PDB entry 6RIN | electron microscopy, 3.70 A resolution | chains F and D of the 9 polymer chains in the assembly

[Chain F]
Protein: Transcription elongation factor GreB
Source organism: Escherichia coli K12
UniProtKB: C3SQ22 (C3SQ22_ECOLX); residues 1-158 here correspond to UniProt positions 13-170 (UniProt number = residue number + 12)
Sequence (158 residues; each row starts with the number of its first residue):
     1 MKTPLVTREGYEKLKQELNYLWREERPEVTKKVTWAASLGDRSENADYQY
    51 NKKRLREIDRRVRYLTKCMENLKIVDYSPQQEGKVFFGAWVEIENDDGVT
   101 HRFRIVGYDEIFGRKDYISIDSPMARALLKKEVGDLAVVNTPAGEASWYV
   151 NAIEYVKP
Not modelled in the structure: 157-158
What the authors report for this chain:
  - binding site for the 14-nt RNA strand: Arg42, Ser43, Gln49, Arg56
  - catalytic residues: Asp41, Glu44 (proposed by the authors, not directly observed)
  - mutagenesis - S43A: decreased catalytic activity

[Chain D]
Protein: DNA-directed RNA polymerase subunit beta'
Source organism: Escherichia coli (strain K12)
Notes: EC 2.7.7.6
UniProtKB: P0A8T7 (RPOC_ECOLI); residues 1-1407 here = UniProt positions 1-1407
Sequence (1407 residues; numbered 1 to 1407; the number before each row is that of its first residue):
     1 MKDLLKFLKAQTKTEEFDAIKIALASPDMIRSWSFGEVKKPETINYRTFK
    51 PERDGLFCARIFGPVKDYECLCGKYKRLKHRGVICEKCGVEVTQTKVRRE
   101 RMGHIELASPTAHIWFLKSLPSRIGLLLDMPLRDIERVLYFESYVVIEGG
   151 MTNLERQQILTEEQYLDALEEFGDEFDAKMGAEAIQALLKSMDLEQECEQ
   201 LREELNETNSETKRKKLTKRIKLLEAFVQSGNKPEWMILTVLPVLPPDLR
   251 PLVPLDGGRFATSDLNDLYRRVINRNNRLKRLLDLAAPDIIVRNEKRMLQ
   301 EAVDALLDNGRRGRAITGSNKRPLKSLADMIKGKQGRFRQNLLGKRVDYS
   351 GRSVITVGPYLRLHQCGLPKKMALELFKPFIYGKLELRGLATTIKAAKKM
   401 VEREEAVVWDILDEVIREHPVLLNRAPTLHRLGIQAFEPVLIEGKAIQLH
   451 PLVCAAYNADFDGDQMAVHVPLTLEAQLEARALMMSTNNILSPANGEPII
   501 VPSQDVVLGLYYMTRDCVNAKGEGMVLTGPKEAERLYRSGLASLHARVKV
   551 RITEYEKDANGELVAKTSLKDTTVGRAILWMIVPKGLPYSIVNQALGKKA
   601 ISKMLNTCYRILGLKPTVIFADQIMYTGFAYAARSGASVGIDDMVIPEKK
   651 HEIISEAEAEVAEIQEQFQSGLVTAGERYNKVIDIWAAANDRVSKAMMDN
   701 LQTETVINRDGQEEKQVSFNSIYMMADSGARGSAAQIRQLAGMRGLMAKP
   751 DGSIIETPITANFREGLNVLQYFISTHGARKGLADTALKTANSGYLTRRL
   801 VDVAQDLVVTEDDCGTHEGIMMTPVIEGGDVKEPLRDRVLGRVTAEDVLK
   851 PGTADILVPRNTLLHEQWCDLLEENSVDAVKVRSVVSCDTDFGVCAHCYG
   901 RDLARGHIINKGEAIGVIAAQSIGEPGTQLTMRTFHIGGAASRAAAESSI
   951 QVKNKGSIKLSNVKSVVNSSGKLVITSRNTELKLIDEFGRTKESYKVPYG
  1001 AVLAKGDGEQVAGGETVANWDPHTMPVITEVSGFVRFTDMIDGQTITRQT
  1051 DELTGLSSLVVLDSAERTAGGKDLRPALKIVDAQGNDVLIPGTDMPAQYF
  1101 LPGKAIVQLEDGVQISSGDTLARIPQESGGTKDITGGLPRVADLFEARRP
  1151 KEPAILAEISGIVSFGKETKGKRRLVITPVDGSDPYEEMIPKWRQLNVFE
  1201 GERVERGDVISDGPEAPHDILRLRGVHAVTRYIVNEVQDVYRLQGVKIND
  1251 KHIEVIVRQMLRKATIVNAGSSDFLEGEQVEYSRVKIANRELEANGKVGA
  1301 TYSRDLLGITKASLATESFISAASFQETTRVLTEAAVAGKRDELRGLKEN
  1351 VIVGRLIPAGTGYAYHQDRMRRRAAGEAPAAPQVTAEDASASLAELLNAG
  1401 LGGSDNE
Not modelled in the structure: 1-15, 1374-1407
Metal / ion sites: Zn2+ site 1: Cys70, Cys72, Cys85, Cys88; Mg2+: Asp460, Asp462, Asp464 (shared with 2 residues of chain R); Zn2+ site 2: Cys814, Cys888, Cys895, Cys898
Swiss-Prot annotation at these positions:
  - binding site (Zn(2+)): Cys70, Cys72, Cys85, Cys88, Cys814, Cys888, Cys895, Cys898
  - binding site (Mg(2+)): Asp460, Asp462, Asp464
  - modified residue: Lys983 (N6-acetyllysine)
What the authors report for this chain:
  - binding site for the 14-nt RNA strand: Lys789, Thr790

[Chain F / chain D interface]
Pairs across the interface (54; chain F residue first):
  Trp22(F) - Ala941(D)
  Arg23(F) - Glu827(D)  hydrogen bond (side chain-backbone)
  Arg23(F) - Gly829(D)
  Arg23(F) - Asp830(D)
  Arg26(F) - Leu1243(D)  hydrogen bond (side chain-backbone)
  Thr34(F) - Gly1245(D)  hydrogen bond (side chain-backbone)
  Trp35(F) - Lys598(D)
  Trp35(F) - Gly729(D)
  Ala37(F) - Gln929(D)
  Leu39(F) - Arg731(D)
  Gly40(F) - Asn458(D)
  Asp41(F) - Asp460(D)
  Arg42(F) - Glu925(D)  salt bridge
  Arg42(F) - Thr928(D)  hydrogen bond
  Arg42(F) - Gln929(D)
  Glu44(F) - Asp460(D)
  Glu44(F) - Asp462(D)
  Ala46(F) - Gln736(D)
  Asp47(F) - Gly732(D)  hydrogen bond (side chain-backbone)
  Asp47(F) - Ser733(D)  hydrogen bond
  Asp47(F) - Gln736(D)
  Tyr48(F) - Gln929(D)
  Tyr50(F) - Gln739(D)  hydrogen bond
  Tyr50(F) - Arg744(D)
  Asn51(F) - Ala735(D)
  Lys52(F) - Gln929(D)
  Lys52(F) - Gln1244(D)  hydrogen bond
  Lys53(F) - Leu746(D)
  Lys53(F) - Met747(D)
  Arg63(F) - Phe935(D)
  Arg63(F) - Ile937(D)
  Arg63(F) - Asp1133(D)  salt bridge
  Lys67(F) - Asp1133(D)  salt bridge
  Glu70(F) - His1023(D)
  Tyr77(F) - Leu1056(D)  hydrophobic
  Gln81(F) - Gly1055(D)
  Gln81(F) - Leu1056(D)  hydrogen bond (side chain-backbone)
  Phe86(F) - Glu1052(D)
  Phe86(F) - Leu1053(D)
  Phe86(F) - Thr1054(D)
  Phe86(F) - Gly1055(D)
  Phe87(F) - Leu1053(D)
  Tyr108(F) - Asn680(D)  hydrogen bond
  Ile111(F) - Lys681(D)
  Phe112(F) - Asp684(D)
  Ile118(F) - Leu672(D)  hydrophobic
  Ser119(F) - Glu677(D)
  Asp121(F) - Thr674(D)
  Ser122(F) - Leu672(D)
  Met124(F) - Gly671(D)
  Met124(F) - Leu672(D)  hydrophobic
  Leu129(F) - Glu1052(D)
  Leu129(F) - Leu1053(D)  hydrophobic
  Thr141(F) - Ser670(D)
Other interface residues (no listed pair), chain F (49 interface residues in all): Leu5, Lys15, Leu18, Thr30, Val33, Ser38, Asn45, Leu55, Asp59, Thr66, Val75, Pro123, Lys130, Trp148
Other interface residues (no listed pair), chain D (52 interface residues in all): Val501, Lys599, Val673, Ala730, Gly828, Lys832, Ala944, Ala945, Gly1130, Arg1242, Val1246
From the paper, about this interface:
  - residue pairs: Arg42(F)-Thr928(D), Arg42(F)-Gln929(D)
  - interface residues, chain D: Glu1052(D)

[In short]
Chain F and chain D form an interface of 49 and 52 residues respectively; the contacts include 10 hydrogen
bonds and 3 salt bridges. Among the polar pairs are Arg42(F)-Glu925(D), Arg63(F)-Asp1133(D) and
Lys67(F)-Asp1133(D). The paper describes contacts between Arg42(F) and Thr928(D) and Arg42(F) and Gln929(D).
From the paper: catalytic residues Asp41(F) and Glu44(F); S43A of chain F reduces catalytic activity.
Chain F is Transcription elongation factor GreB (Escherichia coli K12) and chain D is DNA-directed RNA
polymerase subunit beta' (Escherichia coli (strain K12)); the structure, Cryo-EM structure of E. coli RNA
polymerase backtracked elongation complex bound to GreB transcription factor, was determined by electron
microscopy together with 6RH3, 6RI7, 6RI9 and 6RIP from the same study.
